8VDS - chains A and B of the 3 polymer chains in the assembly; structure by X-ray diffraction, 2.79 A resolution.

# Chain A
Molecule: DNA ligase 1
Source organism: Homo sapiens
Notes: EC 6.5.1.1
UniProtKB: P18858 (DNLI1_HUMAN); residues 261-918 here = UniProt positions 261-918
Chain sequence (658 residues; row label = number of the first residue in the row):
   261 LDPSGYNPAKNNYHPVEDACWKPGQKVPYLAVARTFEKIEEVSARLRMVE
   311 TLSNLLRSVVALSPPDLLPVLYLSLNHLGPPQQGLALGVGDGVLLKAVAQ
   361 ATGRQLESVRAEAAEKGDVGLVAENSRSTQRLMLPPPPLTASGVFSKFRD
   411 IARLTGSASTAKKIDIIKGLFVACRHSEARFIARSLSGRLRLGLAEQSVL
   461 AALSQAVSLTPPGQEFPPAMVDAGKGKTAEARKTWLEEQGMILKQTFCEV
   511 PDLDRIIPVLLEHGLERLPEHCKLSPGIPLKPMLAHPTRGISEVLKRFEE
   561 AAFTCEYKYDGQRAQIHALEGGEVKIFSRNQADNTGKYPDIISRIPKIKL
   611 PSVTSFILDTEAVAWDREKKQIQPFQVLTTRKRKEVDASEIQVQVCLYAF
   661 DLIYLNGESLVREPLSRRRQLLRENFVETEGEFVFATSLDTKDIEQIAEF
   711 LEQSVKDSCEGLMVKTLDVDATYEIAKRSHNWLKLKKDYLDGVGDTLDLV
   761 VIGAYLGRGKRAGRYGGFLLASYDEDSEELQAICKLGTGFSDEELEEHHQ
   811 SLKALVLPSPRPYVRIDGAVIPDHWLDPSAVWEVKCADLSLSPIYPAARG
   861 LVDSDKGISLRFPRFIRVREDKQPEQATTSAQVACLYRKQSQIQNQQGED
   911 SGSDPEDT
Disordered / not traced: 386-391, 907-918
Differences from the reference sequence: conflict Ala346 (Glu in P18858), Ala592 (Glu in P18858)
Reported in the primary citation:
  - conformationally variable residues (side-chain flip): Lys568, Arg573, Glu621, Lys744
  - catalytic residues: Lys568 (citing earlier work)

# Chain B
Molecule: 18-nt DNA/RNA hybrid strand
Sequence (18 nucleotides; each row starts with the number of its first residue):
     1 GCTGATGCGTGGTCGGAC

# Chain A / chain B interface
Contacting residue pairs (38):
  Ser303(A) - DC18(B)  sugar contact
  Ala346(A) - DC8(B)  phosphate contact
  Leu347(A) - DC8(B)  phosphate contact
  Gly348(A) - DG7(B)  phosphate contact
  Gly348(A) - DC8(B)  hydrogen bond to the phosphate
  Val349(A) - DC8(B)  phosphate contact
  Gly350(A) - DG7(B)  phosphate contact
  Asp351(A) - DG7(B)  phosphate contact
  Lys568(A) - DG12(B)  salt bridge to the phosphate
  Gly571(A) - DG11(B)  sugar contact
  Gln572(A) - DT10(B)  phosphate contact
  Gln572(A) - DG11(B)  phosphate contact
  Arg573(A) - DG11(B)  hydrogen bond to the phosphate
  Ser588(A) - DT10(B)  hydrogen bond to the phosphate
  Arg589(A) - DG11(B)  salt bridge to the phosphate
  Asn590(A) - DT10(B)  hydrogen bond to the phosphate
  Ala592(A) - DT10(B)  phosphate contact
  Asn594(A) - DT10(B)  hydrogen bond to the phosphate
  Phe635(A) - DT10(B)  sugar contact
  Phe635(A) - DG11(B)  sugar contact
  Arg643(A) - DG9(B)  base contact
  Arg643(A) - DT10(B)  sugar contact
  Lys746(A) - DT13(B)  salt bridge to the phosphate
  Tyr749(A) - DT13(B)  hydrogen bond to the phosphate
  Tyr749(A) - DC14(B)  phosphate contact
  Lys770(A) - DG15(B)  base contact
  Thr798(A) - DT13(B)  hydrogen bond to the base
  Thr798(A) - DC14(B)  hydrogen bond to the sugar
  Gly799(A) - DC14(B)  phosphate contact
  Gly799(A) - DG15(B)  phosphate contact
  Phe800(A) - DG15(B)  sugar contact
  Ser801(A) - DG16(B)  phosphate contact
  Asp802(A) - DG16(B)  hydrogen bond to the phosphate
  Phe872(A) - DG11(B)  base contact
  Phe872(A) - DG12(B)  sugar contact
  Phe872(A) - DT13(B)  sugar contact
  Arg874(A) - DT13(B)  hydrogen bond to the phosphate
  Arg874(A) - DC14(B)  salt bridge to the phosphate
Other interface residues (no listed pair), chain A (35 interface residues in all): Ala304, Arg305, Lys597, Glu720, Lys744, Glu803, Arg871
Other interface residues (no listed pair), chain B (12 interface residues in all): DA17

# Summary
Chain A and chain B form an interface of 35 and 12 residues respectively; the contacts include 10 hydrogen
bonds and 4 salt bridges. Among the polar pairs are Thr798(A)-DT13(B), Thr798(A)-DC14(B) and Gly348(A)-DC8(B).
From the paper: the catalytic residue Lys568(A); conformational variability at Lys568(A), Arg573(A) and
Glu621(A) among others.
Chain A is DNA ligase 1 (Homo sapiens) and chain B is an 18-nt DNA/RNA hybrid strand; the structure, DNA
Ligase 1 with nick DNA 3'rG:C, was determined by X-ray diffraction, deposited together with 8VDN, 8VDT, 8VZL
and 8VZM.
